8GBK - chains H and B of the 8 polymer chains in the assembly; structure by X-ray diffraction, 2.90 A resolution.

# Chain H (and B)
Name: Ssr1698 protein
Source organism: Synechocystis sp. PCC 6803 substr. Kazusa
Notes: chain B of this document is another copy of the same molecule, construct and numbering; everything in this record applies to it too
UniProtKB: P73129 (P73129_SYNY3); residues 1-96 here = UniProt positions 1-96
Sequence (103 residues; row label = number of the first residue in the row):
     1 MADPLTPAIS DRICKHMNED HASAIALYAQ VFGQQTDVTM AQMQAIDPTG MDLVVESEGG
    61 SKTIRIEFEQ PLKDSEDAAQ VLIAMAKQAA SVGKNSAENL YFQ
Not modelled in the structure: 1-2, 101-103 (chain B: 1-2, 100-103)
Sequence notes: engineered mutation A79 (His in P73129), A90 (Arg in P73129); expression tag (97-103)
Residues lining bound ligands: heme b/c (HEB): R12, I13, H16, M17, H21, A24, Y28, S75, A79, L82, I83, A86
What the authors report for this chain:
  - binding site for heme b/c: R12, H16, H21
  - mutagenesis - H16A/H21A, H21A: increased growth
  - mutagenesis - H16A/H21A: abolished binding to heme
  - mutagenesis - H21A: abolished binding to addition of excess zinc

# Interface between chain H and chain B
Pairs across the interface - 48 pairs, chain H then chain B:
  Q30(H) with Q34(B), hydrogen bond
  V31(H) with V92(B), hydrophobic
  F32(H) with V92(B), hydrophobic; N95(B); A97(B), hydrogen bond (backbone-backbone)
  G33(H) with A97(B)
  Q34(H) with Q30(B); Q34(B); T36(B), hydrogen bond (backbone-side chain)
  Q35(H) with Q34(B)
  T36(H) with Q34(B), hydrogen bond
  I64(H) with E98(B)
  R65(H) with A97(B); E98(B), hydrogen bond (backbone-backbone)
  I66(H) with N95(B); S96(B); A97(B), hydrophobic
  E67(H) with N95(B); S96(B)
  F68(H) with N95(B)
  E69(H) with S91(B); K94(B); N95(B)
  M85(H) with N95(B), hydrogen bond
  Q88(H) with S91(B), hydrogen bond; V92(B)
  S91(H) with Q88(B)
  V92(H) with V31(B); F32(B), hydrophobic; Q88(B), hydrogen bond (backbone-side chain)
  K94(H) with E69(B)
  N95(H) with F32(B); E67(B); E69(B)
  S96(H) with R65(B); I66(B); E67(B)
  A97(H) with F32(B); G33(B); R65(B)
  E98(H) with I64(B); R65(B), hydrogen bond (backbone-backbone)
  N99(H) with T63(B); I64(B)
  L100(H) with D52(B); T63(B), hydrogen bond (backbone-backbone); I64(B); R65(B)
Other interface residues (no listed pair), chain H (25 interface residues in all): T63
Other interface residues (no listed pair), chain B (23 interface residues in all): F68, N99

# Overview
25 residues of chain H and 23 residues of chain B are in contact; the contacts include 10 hydrogen bonds.
Polar pairs include Q30(H)-Q34(B), Q34(H)-T36(B) and M85(H)-N95(B). Ligands of chain H: heme b/c. From the
paper: a binding site for heme b/c at R12(H), H16(H) and H21(H); H16A/H21A and H21A of chain H increase
growth.
Both chains are Ssr1698 protein (Synechocystis sp. PCC 6803 substr. Kazusa). Entry 8GBK (Dri1 hemoprotein
variant H79A-R90A with a zinc-mirror heme site) was determined by X-ray diffraction (same publication as 8FM6,
8GDW and 8GF4).
